PDB entry 4ISS | X-ray diffraction, 2.50 A resolution | chains A and B

== Chain A (and B) ==
Name: Allophanate Hydrolase
Organism: Kluyveromyces lactis
Notes: EC 3.5.1.54; chain B of this document is another copy of the same molecule, construct and numbering; everything in this record applies to it too
Reference sequence: Q6CP22 (Q6CP22_KLULA); residue numbers follow UniProt; this construct covers 1-621
Amino-acid sequence (644 residues; numbered -22 to 621; the number before each row is that of its first residue; numbers below 1 keep their minus sign (Mse-22 is residue -22)):
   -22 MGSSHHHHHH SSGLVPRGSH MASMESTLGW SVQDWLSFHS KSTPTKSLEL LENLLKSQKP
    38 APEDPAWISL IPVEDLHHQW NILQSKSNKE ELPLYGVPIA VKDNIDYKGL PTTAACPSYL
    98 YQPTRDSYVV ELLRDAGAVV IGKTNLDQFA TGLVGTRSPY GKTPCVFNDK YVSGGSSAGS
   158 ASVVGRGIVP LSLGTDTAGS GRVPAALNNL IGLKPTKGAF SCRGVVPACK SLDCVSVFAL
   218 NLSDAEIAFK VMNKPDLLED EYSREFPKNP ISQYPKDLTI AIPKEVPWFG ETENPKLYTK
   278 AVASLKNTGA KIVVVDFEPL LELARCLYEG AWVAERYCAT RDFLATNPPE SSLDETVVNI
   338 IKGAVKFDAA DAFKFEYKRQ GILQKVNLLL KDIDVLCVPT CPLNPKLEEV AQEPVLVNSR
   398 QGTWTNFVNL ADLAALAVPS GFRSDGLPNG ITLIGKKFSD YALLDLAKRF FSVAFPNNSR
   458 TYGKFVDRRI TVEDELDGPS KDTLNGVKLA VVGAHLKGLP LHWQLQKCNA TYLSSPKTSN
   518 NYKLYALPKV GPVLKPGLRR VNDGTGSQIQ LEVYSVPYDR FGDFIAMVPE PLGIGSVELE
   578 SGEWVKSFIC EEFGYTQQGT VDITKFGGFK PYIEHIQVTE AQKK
Unresolved in the structure: -22 to 0, 615-621 (chain B: -22 to 2, 615-621)
Modified residues: Mse-22, Mse-2 (selenomethionine); Mse1, Mse229, Mse564 (selenomethionine; parent Met)
Sequence notes: expression tag (-22 to 0)
Small-molecule neighbours: d(-)-tartaric acid (TAR): Ala127, Thr128, Gly129, Leu130, Ser153, Asp173, Thr174, Ala175, Gly176, Ser177, Arg313, Asn395
What the authors report for this chain:
  - self-association interface (contacts with another copy of this molecule); pairs are residue here / residue on that copy: Glu238-Gln361 (backbone contact), Ser240-Gln361 (backbone contact), Glu312-Tyr354 (hydrogen bond), Arg318-Asp348 (salt bridge), Arg536-Glu589 (salt bridge), Arg537-Glu588 (salt bridge), Val565-Lys583 (backbone contact), Lys207, Lys207, Leu234, Leu234, Leu235, Leu235, Glu238, Glu238, Tyr239, Tyr239, Ala311, Ala311, Glu312, Cys315, Cys315, Ala346, Ala347, Ala349, Phe350, Phe350, Tyr354, Gln357, Gln361, Leu365, Val484, Arg537, Tyr555, Phe558, Gly559, Ile562, Ala563, Val565, Glu567, Gly570, Ile571, Gly572, Ser573, Trp581, Lys583, Ile586, Glu588, Glu589, Phe590
  - mutagenesis - G559E/G572E: abolished binding to Allophanate Hydrolase (chain A)
  - mutagenesis - G559E/G572E (14-fold): decreased binding to allophanate
  - catalytic residues: Lys79, Ser153, Thr174, Ala175, Gly176, Ser177
  - mutagenesis - S177A: abolished catalytic activity on allophanate
  - specificity-determining residues: Arg313 (proposed by the authors, not directly observed)
  - contacts within the chain: His492-Gln501 (hydrogen bond)
  - catalytic residues: Ala491, His492 (proposed by the authors, not directly observed)
  - mutagenesis - G559E/G572E (14-fold): decreased catalytic activity on allophanate
  - mutagenesis - H492A: decreased catalytic activity on N-carboxycarbamate
  - mutagenesis - Q501A, K532A: unchanged catalytic activity on N-carboxycarbamate

== Chain A / chain B interface ==
Residue-residue contacts (107):
  Lys207(A) - Tyr354(B)
  Leu234(A) - Gln361(B)  hydrogen bond (backbone-side chain)
  Leu235(A) - Lys362(B)
  Asp237(A) - Gln361(B)  hydrogen bond (backbone-side chain)
  Glu238(A) - Tyr354(B)
  Glu238(A) - Gln357(B)
  Glu238(A) - Gly358(B)
  Glu238(A) - Gln361(B)  hydrogen bond (backbone-side chain)
  Tyr239(A) - Glu353(B)
  Tyr239(A) - Tyr354(B)
  Tyr239(A) - Gln357(B)
  Ser240(A) - Gln361(B)  hydrogen bond (backbone-side chain)
  Ala308(A) - Ala346(B)  hydrophobic
  Ala308(A) - Phe350(B)
  Trp309(A) - Phe350(B)
  Ala311(A) - Ala346(B)  hydrophobic
  Ala311(A) - Ala347(B)
  Glu312(A) - Phe350(B)
  Glu312(A) - Tyr354(B)  hydrogen bond
  Tyr314(A) - Asp345(B)
  Tyr314(A) - Ala347(B)  hydrophobic
  Cys315(A) - Ala347(B)
  Arg318(A) - Asp345(B)  salt bridge
  Arg318(A) - Ala347(B)
  Arg318(A) - Asp348(B)  salt bridge
  Phe344(A) - Asp345(B)
  Phe344(A) - Ala346(B)  hydrogen bond (backbone-backbone)
  Asp345(A) - Arg318(B)  salt bridge
  Asp345(A) - Phe344(B)
  Asp345(A) - Asp345(B)
  Asp345(A) - Ala346(B)
  Ala346(A) - Ala311(B)  hydrophobic
  Ala346(A) - Phe344(B)  hydrogen bond (backbone-backbone)
  Ala346(A) - Asp345(B)  hydrogen bond (backbone-backbone)
  Ala346(A) - Ala346(B)
  Ala347(A) - Ala311(B)
  Ala347(A) - Tyr314(B)  hydrophobic
  Ala347(A) - Cys315(B)
  Ala347(A) - Arg318(B)
  Asp348(A) - Arg318(B)  salt bridge
  Ala349(A) - Ala346(B)  hydrophobic
  Phe350(A) - Ala308(B)
  Phe350(A) - Trp309(B)
  Phe350(A) - Glu312(B)
  Lys351(A) - Cys315(B)
  Tyr354(A) - Lys207(B)
  Tyr354(A) - Glu238(B)
  Tyr354(A) - Tyr239(B)
  Tyr354(A) - Glu312(B)  hydrogen bond
  Tyr354(A) - Cys315(B)  hydrophobic
  Gln357(A) - Glu238(B)
  Gln357(A) - Tyr239(B)
  Gly358(A) - Glu238(B)
  Gln361(A) - Leu234(B)  hydrogen bond (side chain-backbone)
  Gln361(A) - Asp237(B)  hydrogen bond (side chain-backbone)
  Gln361(A) - Glu238(B)  hydrogen bond (side chain-backbone)
  Gln361(A) - Ser240(B)  hydrogen bond (side chain-backbone)
  Lys362(A) - Leu235(B)
  Leu365(A) - Leu235(B)  hydrophobic
  Arg536(A) - Glu589(B)  salt bridge
  Arg537(A) - Glu567(B)  salt bridge
  Arg537(A) - Pro568(B)
  Arg537(A) - Glu588(B)  salt bridge
  Arg537(A) - Phe590(B)
  Asn539(A) - Phe590(B)
  Tyr555(A) - Asp556(B)
  Tyr555(A) - Gly559(B)
  Asp556(A) - Tyr555(B)
  Asp556(A) - Asp556(B)
  Phe558(A) - Phe558(B)  hydrophobic
  Phe558(A) - Gly559(B)
  Phe558(A) - Ile562(B)  hydrophobic
  Gly559(A) - Tyr555(B)
  Gly559(A) - Phe558(B)
  Asp560(A) - Tyr555(B)
  Ile562(A) - Phe558(B)  hydrophobic
  Ile562(A) - Ile571(B)  hydrophobic
  Ile562(A) - Lys583(B)
  Val565(A) - Ser573(B)
  Val565(A) - Lys583(B)  hydrogen bond (backbone-side chain)
  Glu567(A) - Arg537(B)  salt bridge
  Glu567(A) - Ser573(B)
  Glu567(A) - Trp581(B)
  Leu569(A) - Gly572(B)
  Gly570(A) - Ile571(B)
  Gly570(A) - Gly572(B)
  Ile571(A) - Ile562(B)  hydrophobic
  Ile571(A) - Gly570(B)
  Ile571(A) - Ile571(B)  hydrogen bond (backbone-backbone)
  Gly572(A) - Leu569(B)
  Gly572(A) - Gly570(B)
  Ser573(A) - Glu567(B)
  Ser573(A) - Glu588(B)
  Trp581(A) - Glu567(B)
  Lys583(A) - Ile562(B)  hydrogen bond (side chain-backbone)
  Lys583(A) - Ala563(B)
  Lys583(A) - Val565(B)  hydrogen bond (side chain-backbone)
  Ile586(A) - Ile586(B)  hydrophobic
  Glu588(A) - Arg537(B)  salt bridge
  Glu589(A) - Arg536(B)  salt bridge
  Glu589(A) - Glu589(B)
  Glu589(A) - Tyr592(B)  hydrogen bond
  Phe590(A) - Arg537(B)
  Phe590(A) - Val538(B)
  Phe590(A) - Asn539(B)
  Tyr592(A) - Glu589(B)
  Thr593(A) - Asn539(B)
Other interface residues (no listed pair), chain A (59 interface residues in all): Ser208, Glu353, Val484, Val538, Ala563, Pro566, Pro568
Other interface residues (no listed pair), chain B (58 interface residues in all): Ser208, Ala349, Lys351, Leu365, Val484, Asp560, Pro566

== Summary ==
The interface between chain A and chain B involves 59 residues on one side and 58 on the other, with 18
hydrogen bonds and 10 salt bridges. Polar pairs include Arg318(A)-Asp345(B), Arg318(A)-Asp348(B) and
Arg536(A)-Glu589(B). The paper reports catalytic residues Lys79(A), Ser153(A) and Thr174(A) among others;
G559E/G572E of chain A abolish binding to Allophanate Hydrolase (chain A); 5 substitutions were tested in all.
Chain A and chain B are both Allophanate Hydrolase (Kluyveromyces lactis); the structure, SeMet-substituted
Kluyveromyces lactis Allophanate Hydrolase, was determined by X-ray diffraction, deposited together with 4IST.
